Entry 4UAR (X-ray diffraction, 1.90 A resolution); this record covers chain A.

[Chain A]
Protein: Protein CbbY
Organism: Rhodobacter sphaeroides
Reference sequence: P95649 (CBBY_RHOSH); residue numbers follow UniProt; this construct covers 1-230
Sequence (230 residues; row label = number of the first residue in the row):
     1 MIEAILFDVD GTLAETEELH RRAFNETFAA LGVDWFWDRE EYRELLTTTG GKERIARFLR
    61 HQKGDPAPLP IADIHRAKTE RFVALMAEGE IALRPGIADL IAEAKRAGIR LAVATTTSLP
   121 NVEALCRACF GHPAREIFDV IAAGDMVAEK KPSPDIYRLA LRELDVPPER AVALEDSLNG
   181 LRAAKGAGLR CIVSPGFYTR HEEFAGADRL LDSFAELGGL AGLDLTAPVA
Disordered / not traced: 226-230
UniProt features mapped onto this chain:
  - active site: D8 (Nucleophile), D10 (Proton donor)
  - binding site (Mg(2+)): D8, D10, D176
  - binding site (substrate): D8, E17, G50 to R54, H75 to K78, T115 to N121
  - mutagenesis: D10 (D10N: Loss of catalytic activity), E17 (E17A: 40% to 80% decreased catalytic activity with xylulose-1,5-bisphosphate, but no effect on activity with ribulose-1,5-bisphosphate), H20 (H20A: 40% to 80% decreased catalytic activity with xylulose-1,5-bisphosphate, but no effect on activity with ribulose-1,5-bisphosphate), Y42 (Y42A: 40% to 80% decreased catalytic activity with xylulose-1,5-bisphosphate, but no effect on activity with ribulose-1,5-bisphosphate), R54 (R54A: 97% decreased catalytic activity with xylulose-1,5-bisphosphate, but no effect on activity with ribulose-1,5-bisphosphate), K78 (K78A: 40% to 80% decreased catalytic activity with xylulose-1,5-bisphosphate, but no effect on activity with ribulose-1,5-bisphosphate)

[Overview]
UniProt lists active-site residues D8 and D10, 3 Mg2+-binding residues, 18 substrate-binding residues and 6
mutagenesis sites.
Chain A is Protein CbbY (Rhodobacter sphaeroides); the structure, Crystal structure of apo-CbbY from
Rhodobacter sphaeroides, was determined by X-ray diffraction (same publication as 4UAS, 4UAT, 4UAU and 4UAV).
